7L2M - chains D and E of the 6 polymer chains in the assembly; structure by electron microscopy, 3.84 A resolution.

# Chain D
Name: Transient receptor potential cation channel subfamily V member 1
Organism: Rattus norvegicus
UniProtKB: O35433 (TRPV1_RAT); residue numbers follow UniProt; this construct covers 2-838
Sequence (842 residues; row label = number of the first residue in the row; numbers below 1 keep their minus sign (Gly-3 is residue -3)):
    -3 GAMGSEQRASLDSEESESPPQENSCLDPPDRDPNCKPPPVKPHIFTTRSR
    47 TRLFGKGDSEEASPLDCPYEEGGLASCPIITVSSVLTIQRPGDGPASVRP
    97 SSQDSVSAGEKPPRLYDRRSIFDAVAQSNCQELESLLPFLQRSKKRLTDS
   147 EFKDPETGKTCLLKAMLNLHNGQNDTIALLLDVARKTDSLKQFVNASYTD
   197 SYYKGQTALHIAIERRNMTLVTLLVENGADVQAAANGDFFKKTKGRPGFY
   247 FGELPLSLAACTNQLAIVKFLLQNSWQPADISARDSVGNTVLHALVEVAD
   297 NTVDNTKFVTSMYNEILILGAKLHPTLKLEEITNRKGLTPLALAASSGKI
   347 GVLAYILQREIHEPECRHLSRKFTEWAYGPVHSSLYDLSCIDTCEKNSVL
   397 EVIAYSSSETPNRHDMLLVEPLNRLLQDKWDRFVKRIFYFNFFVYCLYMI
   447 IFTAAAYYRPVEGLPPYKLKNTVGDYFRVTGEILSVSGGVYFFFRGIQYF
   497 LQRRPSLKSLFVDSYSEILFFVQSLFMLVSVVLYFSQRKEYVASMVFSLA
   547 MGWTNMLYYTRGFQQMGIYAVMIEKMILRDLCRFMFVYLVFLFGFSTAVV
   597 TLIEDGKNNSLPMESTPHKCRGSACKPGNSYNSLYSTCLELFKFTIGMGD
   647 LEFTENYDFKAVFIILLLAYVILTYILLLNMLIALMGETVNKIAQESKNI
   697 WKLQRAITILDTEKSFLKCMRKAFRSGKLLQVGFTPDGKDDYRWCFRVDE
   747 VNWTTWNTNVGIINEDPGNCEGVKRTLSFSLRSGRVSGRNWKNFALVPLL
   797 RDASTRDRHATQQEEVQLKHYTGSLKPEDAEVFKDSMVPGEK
Not modelled in the structure: -3 to 279, 602-625, 750-838
Sequence notes: expression tag (-3 to 1)
Swiss-Prot annotation at these positions:
  - region: Glu684 to Phe712 (AD), Glu767 to Thr801 (Interaction with calmodulin), Leu777 to Leu792 (Required for PIP2-mediated channel inhibition)
  - motif: Gly643 to Asp646 (Selectivity filter)
  - binding site (ATP): Arg115, Lys155, Lys160, Asn164, Tyr199 to Gln202, Glu210, Arg211
  - binding site (resiniferatoxin): Tyr511, Ser512, Thr550, Arg557
  - binding site (Na(+)): Gly643
  - binding site (Ca(2+)): Asp646
  - modified residue: Ser116 (Phosphoserine), Thr144 (Phosphothreonine), Thr370 (Phosphothreonine), Ser502 (Phosphoserine), Thr704 (Phosphothreonine), Ser774 (Phosphoserine), Ser800 (Phosphoserine), Ser820 (Phosphoserine)
  - glycosylation: Asn604 (N-linked (GlcNAc...) asparagine)
  - mutagenesis: Arg114 (R114E: Abolishes capsaicin-evoked current and binding to resiniferatoxin; Abolishes sensitivity to acid), Arg115 (R115D: Abolishes capsaicin-evoked current and binding to resiniferatoxin), Ser116 (S116A: Abolishes phosphorylation by PKCM and enhances channel response to capsaicin by PKCM), Lys155 (K155A: Abolishes ATP binding. Abolishes CALM binding. Impairs normal desensitization by repeated exposure to capsaicin), Lys160 (K160A: Abolishes ATP binding. Abolishes CALM binding), Tyr199 (Y199A: Strongly reduces affinity for ATP; when associated with A-202), Gln202 (Q202A: Strongly reduces affinity for ATP; when associated with A-199), Ser502 (S502A: Largely reduces PMA enhancement of capsaicin-evoked currents, but no effect on direct activation by PMA. Loss of activation by capsaicin and loss of vanilloid binding ...), Tyr511 (Y511A: Loss of sensitivity to capsaicin), Met547 (M547L: Reduces binding to resiniferatoxin), Thr550 (T550I: Reduces sensitivity to capsaicin 10-fold; no effect on sensitivity to resiniferatoxin. Reduces binding to resiniferatoxin), Glu636 (E636K: Abolishes channel activity. Restored channel activity; when associated with E-639; E636Q: Slight modification of pore attributes), 12 further mutagenesis entries in UniProt
Residues lining bound ligands:
  - resiniferatoxin (6EU), molecule 1: Tyr511, Ser512, Leu515, Ala546, Met547, Thr550, Asn551, Leu553, Tyr554, Arg557, Ala566, Ile569, Ile573
  - resiniferatoxin (6EU), molecule 2: Phe587, Phe591, Ala665, Ile668, Leu669

# Chain E
Name: Tau-theraphotoxin-Hs1a
Organism: Cyriopagopus schmidti
UniProtKB: P0CH43 (DKTX_CYRSC); residue numbers follow UniProt; this construct covers 1-75
Sequence (76 residues; numbered 0 to 75; the number before each row is that of its first residue; numbering starts at 0):
     0 MDCAKEGEVCSWGKKCCDLDNFYCPMEFIPHCKKYKPYVPVTTNCAKEGE
    50 VCGWGSKCCHGLDCPLAFIPYCEKYR
Not modelled in the structure: 0
Sequence notes: initiating methionine (0)
Swiss-Prot annotation at these positions:
  - site: Trp11 (Interacts with TRPV1 (reaches into the void formed by S4, S6 and pore-helix)), Met25 (Important residue for activation of TRPV1), Phe27 (Interacts with TRPV1 (reaches into the void formed by S4, S6 and pore-helix)), Trp53 (Interacts with TRPV1 (reaches into the void formed by S4, S6 and pore-helix)), Leu65 (Important residue for activation of TRPV1), Phe67 (Interacts with TRPV1 (reaches into the void formed by S4, S6 and pore-helix))
  - mutagenesis: Leu65 (L65A: Important decrease in activation of TRPV1 (in K2 synthetic construct))
Cystine bridges: Cys2-Cys16, Cys9-Cys23, Cys15-Cys31, Cys44-Cys58, Cys51-Cys63, Cys57-Cys71

# How chain D and chain E interact
Contacting residue pairs (14):
  Lys535(D) with Gly12(E), hydrogen bond (side chain-backbone)
  Ser629(D) with Met25(E); Glu26(E)
  Tyr631(D) with Phe27(E)
  Leu635(D) with Met25(E), hydrophobic
  Asn652(D) with Lys56(E)
  Asp654(D) with Ser55(E); Lys56(E), salt bridge
  Phe655(D) with Gly52(E), hydrogen bond (backbone-backbone); Trp53(E)
  Lys656(D) with Gly52(E), hydrogen bond (backbone-backbone)
  Ala657(D) with Gly52(E), hydrogen bond (backbone-backbone); Trp53(E)
  Ile660(D) with Leu65(E), hydrophobic
Other interface residues (no listed pair), chain D (12 interface residues in all): Ser632, Val658
Other interface residues (no listed pair), chain E (11 interface residues in all): Gly54, Phe67

# Summary
The interface between chain D and chain E involves 12 residues on one side and 11 on the other, with 4
hydrogen bonds and 1 salt bridge. Among the polar pairs are Asp654(D)-Lys56(E), Lys535(D)-Gly12(E) and
Phe655(D)-Gly52(E). Chain D binds resiniferatoxin.
Chain D is Transient receptor potential cation channel subfamily V member 1 (Rattus norvegicus) and chain E is
Tau-theraphotoxin-Hs1a (Cyriopagopus schmidti); the structure, Cryo-EM structure of DkTx/RTX-bound full-length
TRPV1, was determined by electron microscopy together with 7L2R, 7L2T and 7L2U from the same study.
